PDB entry 4TR1 | X-ray diffraction, 1.58 A resolution | chain A

[Chain A]
Protein: Glutaredoxin 3
Source organism: Alkaliphilus oremlandii
UniProtKB: A8MJH2 (A8MJH2_ALKOO); numbering as in UniProt (aligned over 1-85)
Chain sequence (92 residues; each row starts with the number of its first residue):
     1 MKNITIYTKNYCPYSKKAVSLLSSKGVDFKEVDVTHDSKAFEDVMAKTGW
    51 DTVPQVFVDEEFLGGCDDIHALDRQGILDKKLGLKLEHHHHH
Modified positions: Cys66 (S-hydroxycysteine; CSO)
Construct notes: engineered mutation Ser15 (Cys in A8MJH2); expression tag (86-92)
Residues lining bound ligands: glutathione (GSH): Lys9, Tyr11, Cys12, Pro13, Tyr14, Phe41, Asp51, Thr52, Val53, Pro54, Gly65, Cys66, Asp67

[Overview]
Ligands of chain A: glutathione.
Chain A is Glutaredoxin 3 (Alkaliphilus oremlandii); the structure, Crystal structure of GSH-bound cGrx2/C15S,
was determined by X-ray diffraction (same publication as 4TR0).
